Entry 2ZGH (X-ray diffraction, 2.17 A resolution); this record covers chains A and B.

Chain A:
Molecule: Granzyme M
Source organism: Homo sapiens
Notes: EC 3.4.21.-
UniProt: P51124 (GRAM_HUMAN); residues 1-232 here correspond to UniProt positions 26-257 (UniProt number = residue number + 25)
Amino-acid sequence (240 residues; each row starts with the number of its first residue):
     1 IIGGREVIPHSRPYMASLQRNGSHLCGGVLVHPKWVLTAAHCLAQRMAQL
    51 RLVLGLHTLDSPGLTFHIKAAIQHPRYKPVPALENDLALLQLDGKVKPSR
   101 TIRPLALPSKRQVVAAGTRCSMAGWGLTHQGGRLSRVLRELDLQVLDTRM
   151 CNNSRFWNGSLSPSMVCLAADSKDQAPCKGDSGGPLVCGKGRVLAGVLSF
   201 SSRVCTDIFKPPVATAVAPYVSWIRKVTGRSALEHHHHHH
Not modelled in the structure: 232-240
Disulfides: C26-C42, C120-C188, C151-C167, C178-C205
Differences from the reference sequence: expression tag (233-240)
UniProt features mapped onto this chain:
  - active site (Charge relay system): H41, D86, S182
  - glycosylation: N152 (N-linked (GlcNAc...) asparagine)

Chain B:
Molecule: Ssgkvpl
Amino-acid sequence (7 residues; row label = number of the first residue in the row):
     1 SSGKVPL
Not modelled in the structure: 1

How chain A and chain B interact:
Contacting residue pairs - 28 pairs, chain A then chain B:
  H41(A) - P6(B)
  H41(A) - L7(B)  hydrogen bond (side chain-backbone)
  V80(A) - K4(B)
  V80(A) - P6(B)  hydrophobic
  P81(A) - K4(B)
  L83(A) - P6(B)  hydrophobic
  W157(A) - G3(B)
  W157(A) - K4(B)
  S160(A) - K4(B)  hydrogen bond (backbone-side chain)
  P177(A) - L7(B)
  C178(A) - L7(B)
  K179(A) - L7(B)
  G180(A) - L7(B)  hydrogen bond (backbone-backbone)
  D181(A) - L7(B)  hydrogen bond (backbone-backbone)
  S182(A) - L7(B)  hydrogen bond (side chain-backbone)
  S199(A) - P6(B)
  S199(A) - L7(B)  hydrogen bond (backbone-backbone)
  F200(A) - K4(B)
  F200(A) - V5(B)
  F200(A) - P6(B)  hydrophobic
  F200(A) - L7(B)
  S201(A) - G3(B)
  S201(A) - K4(B)
  S201(A) - V5(B)  hydrogen bond (backbone-backbone)
  S201(A) - L7(B)
  S202(A) - G3(B)
  S202(A) - V5(B)
  R203(A) - V5(B)
Also at the interface, not in a pair above, chain A (20 interface residues in all): M165, L198, C205

Overview:
20 residues of chain A face 5 of chain B across their interface; the contacts include 7 hydrogen bonds. Among
the polar pairs are H41(A)-L7(B), S160(A)-K4(B) and S182(A)-L7(B). From UniProt: 3 active-site residues on
chain A.
Here chain A is Granzyme M (Homo sapiens) and chain B is Ssgkvpl. Entry 2ZGH (Crystal Structure of active
granzyme M bound to its product) was determined by X-ray diffraction together with 2ZKS, 2ZGC and 2ZGJ from
the same study.
